PDB entry 6RDJ | electron microscopy, 2.90 A resolution | chains S and X of the 20 polymer chains in the assembly

# Chain S
Molecule: ATP synthase gamma chain, mitochondrial
From: Polytomella sp. Pringsheim 198.80
UniProtKB: Q4LDE7 (Q4LDE7_9CHLO); residues 1-317 here = UniProt positions 1-317
Amino-acid sequence (317 residues; each row starts with the number of its first residue):
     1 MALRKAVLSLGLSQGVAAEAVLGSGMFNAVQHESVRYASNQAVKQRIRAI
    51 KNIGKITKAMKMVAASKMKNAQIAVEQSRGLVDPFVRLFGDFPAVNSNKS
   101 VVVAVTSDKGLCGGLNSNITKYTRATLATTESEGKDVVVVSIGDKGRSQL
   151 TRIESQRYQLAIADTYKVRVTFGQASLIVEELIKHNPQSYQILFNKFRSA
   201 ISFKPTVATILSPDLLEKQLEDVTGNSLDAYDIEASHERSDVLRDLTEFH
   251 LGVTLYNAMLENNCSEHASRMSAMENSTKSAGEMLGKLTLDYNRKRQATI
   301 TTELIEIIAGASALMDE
Not modelled in the structure: 1-38, 316-317

# Chain X
Molecule: ATP synthase subunit beta
From: Polytomella sp. Pringsheim 198.80
Notes: EC 7.1.2.2
UniProtKB: A0ZW41 (A0ZW41_9CHLO); residues 1-574 here = UniProt positions 1-574
Amino-acid sequence (574 residues; each row starts with the number of its first residue):
     1 MALRYAAGLAKNVVQRQGASLNIARAFAAEPAPAIDAGYVSQVIGPVVDV
    51 RFDGELPSILSSLEVEGHSVRLVLEVAQHMGDNTVRCIAMDSTDGLVRGQ
   101 KVVDTGSPIKVPVGRGTLGRIMNVIGEPVDEQGPIDAADIWSIHREAPEF
   151 TEQSTEQEILVTGIKVVDLLAPYQRGGKIGLFGGAGVGKTVLIMELINNV
   201 AKAHGGFSVFAGVGERTREGNDLYREMIESGVIKLGAERGNSKCTLVYGQ
   251 MNEPPGARARVALTGLTVAEYFRDIEGQDVLLFVDNIFRFTQANSEVSAL
   301 LGRIPSAVGYQPTLATDLGGLQERITTTTKGSITSVQAVYVPADDLTDPA
   351 PATTFAHLDATTVLSRSIAELGIYPAVDPLDSTSRMLNPNVIGAEHYNVA
   401 RGVQKVLQDYKNLQDIIAILGMDELSEEDKLTVARARKIQRFLSQPFQVA
   451 EVFTGTPGKYVDLADTISGFQGVLTGKYDDLPEMAFYMVGDIKEVKEKAD
   501 KMAKDIASRKEADNKKVSEELKDIPSLDKLVSEIKEVVIEEDDGLEEDFK
   551 AEALSSETVVLNEEGKSVPLPKKN
Not modelled in the structure: 1-32
Differences from the reference sequence: conflict Ala-350 (Gly in A0ZW41), Leu-387 (Arg in A0ZW41)
Bound ions: Mg2+: Thr-190, Glu-215 (together with ADP)
Small-molecule neighbours:
  - ADP (adenosine-5'-diphosphate): Ala-185, Gly-186, Val-187, Gly-188, Lys-189, Thr-190, Val-191, Arg-216, Glu-219, Tyr-374, Pro-375, Phe-447, Ala-450, Phe-453, Thr-454
  - ATP (adenosine-5'-triphosphate): Ser-384, Arg-385, Leu-387, Asn-388, Tyr-397, Arg-401

# How chain S and chain X interact
Pairs across the interface - 15 pairs, chain S then chain X:
  Arg-46(S) with Asp-415(X), salt bridge
  Gly-110(S) with Glu-424(X)
  Leu-111(S) with Leu-420(X), hydrophobic; Glu-424(X)
  Cys-112(S) with Glu-424(X)
  Gly-113(S) with Glu-424(X)
  Gly-114(S) with Asp-423(X)
  Ser-277(S) with Ile-419(X), hydrogen bond (side chain-backbone); Leu-420(X)
  Ser-280(S) with Ala-418(X), hydrogen bond (side chain-backbone); Ile-419(X), hydrogen bond (side chain-backbone)
  Ala-281(S) with Ile-419(X)
  Met-284(S) with Asp-415(X); Ala-418(X), hydrophobic
  Ala-313(S) with Ile-304(X), hydrophobic
Other interface residues (no listed pair), chain S (18 interface residues in all): Ile-53, Ser-148, Gln-149, Arg-152, Met-274, Ile-305, Ala-309
Other interface residues (no listed pair), chain X (9 interface residues in all): Val-308, Glu-427

# Overview
Chain S and chain X form an interface of 18 and 9 residues respectively, with 3 hydrogen bonds and 1 salt
bridge. Among the polar pairs are Arg-46(S)/Asp-415(X), Ser-277(S)/Ile-419(X) and Ser-280(S)/Ala-418(X). Chain
X binds ATP and ADP. Thr-190(X) and Glu-215(X) coordinate Mg2+.
Here chain S is ATP synthase gamma chain, mitochondrial and chain X is ATP synthase subunit beta, both from
Polytomella sp. Pringsheim 198.80. Entry 6RDJ (Cryo-EM structure of Polytomella F-ATP synthase, Rotary
substate 1A, focussed refinement of F1 head and rotor) was determined by electron microscopy (same publication
as 6RD4, 6RD5, 6RD6, 6RD7, 6RD8, 6RD9 and 46 further entries).
